Entry 7KI3 (X-ray diffraction, 3.00 A resolution); this record covers chains A and B of the 3 polymer chains in the assembly.

== Chain A ==
Protein: Protein argonaute-2
Source organism: Homo sapiens
Notes: EC 3.1.26.-
UniProtKB: Q9UKV8 (AGO2_HUMAN); numbering as in UniProt (aligned over 1-859)
Chain sequence (859 residues; row label = number of the first residue in the row):
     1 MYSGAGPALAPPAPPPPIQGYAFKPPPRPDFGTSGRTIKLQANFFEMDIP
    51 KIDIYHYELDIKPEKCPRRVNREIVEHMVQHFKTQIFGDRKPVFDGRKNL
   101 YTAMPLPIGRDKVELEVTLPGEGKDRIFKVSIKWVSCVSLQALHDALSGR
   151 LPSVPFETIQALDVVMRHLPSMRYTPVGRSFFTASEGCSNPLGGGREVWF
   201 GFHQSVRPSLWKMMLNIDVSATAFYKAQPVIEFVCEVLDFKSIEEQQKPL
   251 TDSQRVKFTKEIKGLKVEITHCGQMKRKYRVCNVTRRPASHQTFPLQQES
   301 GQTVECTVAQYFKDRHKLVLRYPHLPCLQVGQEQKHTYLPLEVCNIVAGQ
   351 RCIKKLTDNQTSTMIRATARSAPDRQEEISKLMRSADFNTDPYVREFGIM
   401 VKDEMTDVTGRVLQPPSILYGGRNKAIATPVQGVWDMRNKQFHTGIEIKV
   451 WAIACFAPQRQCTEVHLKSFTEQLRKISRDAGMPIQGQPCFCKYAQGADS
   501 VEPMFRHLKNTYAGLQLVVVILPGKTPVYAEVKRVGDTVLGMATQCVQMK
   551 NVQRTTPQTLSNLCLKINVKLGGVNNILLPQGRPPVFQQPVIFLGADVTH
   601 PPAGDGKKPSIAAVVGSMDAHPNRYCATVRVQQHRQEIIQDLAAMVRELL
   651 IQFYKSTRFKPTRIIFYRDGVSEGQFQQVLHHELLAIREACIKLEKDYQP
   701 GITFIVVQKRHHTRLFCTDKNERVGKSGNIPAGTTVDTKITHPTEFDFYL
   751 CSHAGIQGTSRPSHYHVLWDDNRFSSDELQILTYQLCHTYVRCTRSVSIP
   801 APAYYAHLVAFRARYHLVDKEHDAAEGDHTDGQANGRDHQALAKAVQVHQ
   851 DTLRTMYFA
Unresolved in the structure: 1-21, 296-306, 334-338, 820-837
Sequence notes: engineered mutation Asp387 (Ser in Q9UKV8), Ala824 (Ser in Q9UKV8), Asp828 (Ser in Q9UKV8), Asp831 (Ser in Q9UKV8), Ala834 (Ser in Q9UKV8)
UniProt features mapped onto this chain:
  - region: Tyr311 to His316 (Interaction with guide RNA), Phe587 to Pro590 (Interaction with GW182 family members), Leu650 to Lys660 (Interaction with GW182 family members), Lys709, Arg710 (Interaction with guide RNA), His753 to Arg761 (Interaction with guide RNA), Tyr790 to Arg812 (Interaction with guide RNA)
  - binding site (a divalent metal cation): Asp597, Asp669, His807
  - modified residue: Tyr2 (3'-nitrotyrosine), Pro700 (4-hydroxyproline)
  - natural variant: Leu192 (L192P: In LESKRES), Gly201 (G201C: In LESKRES; G201V: In LESKRES), His203 (H203Q: In LESKRES), Thr357 (T357M: In LESKRES), Met364 (M364T: In LESKRES), Ala367 (A367P: In LESKRES), Gly573 (G573S: In LESKRES), Gly733 (G733R: In LESKRES), Cys751 (C751Y: In LESKRES), Ser760 (S760R: In LESKRES)
  - mutagenesis: Leu140 (L140W: No effect), Phe470 (F470V: No effect on miRNA-binding or target mRNA cleavage. Abrogates binding to the 7-methylguanosine cap of mRNA and prevents inhibition of translation. Abolishes interaction with TNRC6C ...), Phe505 (F505V: No effect on miRNA-binding or target mRNA cleavage. Abrogates binding to the 7-methylguanosine cap of mRNA and prevents inhibition of translation and abolishes interaction with TNRC6C ...), Lys533 (K533A: Impairs RNA cleavage), Gln545 (Q545A: Impairs RNA cleavage), Lys570 (K570A: Impairs RNA cleavage), Asp597 (D597A: Abrogates RNA cleavage but does not affect binding to siRNA or translational repression), Gln633 (Q633A: No effect; Q633R: Abrogates RNA cleavage. Binds siRNA), His634 (H634P/A: Abrogates RNA cleavage. Binds siRNA), Asp669 (D669A: Abrogates RNA cleavage but does not affect binding to siRNA), Glu673 (E673A: Impairs RNA cleavage; E673G: No effect on RNA cleavage), Phe676 (F676A/I/M/R/Y: Impairs RNA cleavage; F676V: Abrogates RNA cleavage), 6 further mutagenesis entries in UniProt
Bound ions: barium ion: Asp597, Val598
What the authors report for this chain:
  - binding site for HCV genotype 1a miR-122 site-1: Glu64, Lys65, Lys260, Lys263, Ile353, Lys354, Lys355, Pro601, Arg814

== Chain B ==
Molecule: miR-122
Sequence (23 nucleotides; row label = number of the first residue in the row):
     1 UGGAGUGUGACAAUGGUGUUUGU
Unresolved in the structure: 18-21

== Interface between chain A and chain B ==
Residue-residue contacts (80; chain A residue first):
  Lys65(A) - U17(B)  sugar contact
  Cys66(A) - U17(B)  base contact
  Pro67(A) - G16(B)  phosphate contact
  Pro67(A) - U17(B)  phosphate contact
  Arg68(A) - U14(B)  salt bridge to the phosphate
  Arg69(A) - G16(B)  salt bridge to the phosphate
  Arg97(A) - A13(B)  salt bridge to the phosphate
  Arg179(A) - A13(B)  hydrogen bond to the base
  Ser220(A) - U8(B)  phosphate contact
  Ala221(A) - U8(B)  phosphate contact
  Thr222(A) - G9(B)  phosphate contact
  His271(A) - U23(B)  salt bridge to the phosphate
  Lys278(A) - U17(B)  phosphate contact
  Phe294(A) - U23(B)  sugar contact
  Val308(A) - U23(B)  phosphate contact
  Tyr311(A) - G22(B)  phosphate contact
  Tyr311(A) - U23(B)  sugar contact
  Phe312(A) - U23(B)  phosphate contact
  Leu339(A) - U23(B)  sugar contact
  Arg351(A) - G9(B)  salt bridge to the phosphate
  Arg351(A) - A10(B)  salt bridge to the phosphate
  Ile353(A) - A10(B)  phosphate contact
  Ile353(A) - C11(B)  base contact
  Thr361(A) - G7(B)  base contact
  Ile365(A) - G7(B)  sugar contact
  Thr368(A) - G7(B)  hydrogen bond to the sugar
  Ala369(A) - G7(B)  phosphate contact
  Arg375(A) - G7(B)  salt bridge to the phosphate
  Leu522(A) - U1(B)  base contact
  Gly524(A) - U1(B)  hydrogen bond to the base
  Lys525(A) - U1(B)  base contact
  Thr526(A) - U1(B)  hydrogen bond to the base
  Tyr529(A) - U1(B)  stacking on the base
  Lys533(A) - U1(B)  salt bridge to the phosphate
  Gln545(A) - U1(B)  hydrogen bond to the phosphate
  Cys546(A) - U1(B)  hydrogen bond to the phosphate
  Val547(A) - U1(B)  phosphate contact
  Val547(A) - G2(B)  phosphate contact
  Gln548(A) - U1(B)  hydrogen bond to the sugar
  Gln548(A) - G2(B)  hydrogen bond to the phosphate
  Asn551(A) - G2(B)  hydrogen bond to the phosphate
  Gln558(A) - G2(B)  base contact
  Thr559(A) - G2(B)  base contact
  Asn562(A) - G2(B)  sugar contact
  Asn562(A) - G3(B)  sugar contact
  Leu563(A) - G2(B)  sugar contact
  Lys566(A) - U1(B)  salt bridge to the phosphate
  Lys566(A) - G2(B)  hydrogen bond to the phosphate
  Lys566(A) - G3(B)  salt bridge to the phosphate
  Lys570(A) - U1(B)  salt bridge to the phosphate
  Arg635(A) - A10(B)  sugar contact
  Arg710(A) - A10(B)  hydrogen bond to the base
  Arg710(A) - A12(B)  base contact
  Arg710(A) - A13(B)  base contact
  Arg714(A) - G7(B)  salt bridge to the phosphate
  His753(A) - G5(B)  hydrogen bond to the phosphate
  His753(A) - U6(B)  salt bridge to the phosphate
  Ile756(A) - A4(B)  base contact
  Ile756(A) - G5(B)  sugar contact
  Gln757(A) - G5(B)  base contact
  Gln757(A) - U6(B)  sugar contact
  Gly758(A) - U6(B)  phosphate contact
  Gly758(A) - G7(B)  phosphate contact
  Thr759(A) - U6(B)  sugar contact
  Thr759(A) - G7(B)  hydrogen bond to the phosphate
  Ser760(A) - U6(B)  phosphate contact
  Arg761(A) - U6(B)  hydrogen bond to the phosphate
  Arg761(A) - G7(B)  salt bridge to the phosphate
  Tyr790(A) - A4(B)  hydrogen bond to the phosphate
  Arg792(A) - G3(B)  salt bridge to the phosphate
  Arg792(A) - A4(B)  salt bridge to the phosphate
  Cys793(A) - G3(B)  sugar contact
  Cys793(A) - A4(B)  sugar contact
  Arg795(A) - A4(B)  sugar contact
  Val797(A) - A4(B)  phosphate contact
  Val797(A) - G5(B)  phosphate contact
  Ser798(A) - G5(B)  hydrogen bond to the phosphate
  Tyr804(A) - A4(B)  hydrogen bond to the phosphate
  Tyr804(A) - G5(B)  hydrogen bond to the phosphate
  Arg812(A) - U1(B)  salt bridge to the phosphate
Also at the interface, not in a pair above, chain A (71 interface residues in all): Pro176, Gly178, Arg315, Met364, Arg370, Thr544, Ala603, Ser672, Lys709, Gly755, Tyr815, Ala859
Also at the interface, not in a pair above, chain B (19 interface residues in all): G15

== In short ==
71 residues of chain A and 19 residues of chain B are in contact, with 18 hydrogen bonds, 17 salt bridges and
1 aromatic stacking contact. Polar contacts include Arg179(A)-A13(B), Gly524(A)-U1(B) and Thr526(A)-U1(B).
From the paper: a binding site for HCV genotype 1a miR-122 site-1 at Glu64(A), Lys65(A) and Lys260(A) among
others.
Chain A is Protein argonaute-2 (Homo sapiens) and chain B is miR-122; the structure, Human Argonaute2:miR-122
bound to the HCV genotype 1a site-1 RNA, was determined by X-ray diffraction.
